Entry 3VAL (X-ray diffraction, 2.50 A resolution); this record covers chains A and P of the 8 polymer chains in the assembly.

# Chain A
Molecule: Splicing factor U2AF 65 kDa subunit
From: Homo sapiens
Notes: fragment: RNA Binding Domains 1 and 2
Reference sequence: P26368 (U2AF2_HUMAN); residue numbers follow UniProt; this construct covers 148-237, 258-336
Sequence (174 residues; numbered 143 to 336; 20 numbers in that range are skipped by the numbering (no residue carries them; nothing is unmodelled there); the number before each row is that of its first residue):
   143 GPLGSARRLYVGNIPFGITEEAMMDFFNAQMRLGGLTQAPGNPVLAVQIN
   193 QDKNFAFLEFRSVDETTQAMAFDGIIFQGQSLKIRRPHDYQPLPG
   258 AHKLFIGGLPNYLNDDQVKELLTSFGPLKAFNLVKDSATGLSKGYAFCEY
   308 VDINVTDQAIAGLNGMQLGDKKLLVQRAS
Construct notes: expression tag (143-147)
Swiss-Prot annotation at these positions:
  - modified residue: Lys276 (5-hydroxylysine), Ser294 (Phosphoserine)
Small-molecule neighbours: 1,4-diethylene dioxide (DIO): Pro144, Leu145, Gly146, Ala148, Tyr232, Gln233, Pro234, Leu235
From the paper describing this entry:
  - specificity-determining residues: Asp293, Lys328, Lys329 (proposed by the authors, not directly observed)
  - mutagenesis - D293N/K329Q/L331K/Q333E: unchanged binding to 5'-4rU
  - mutagenesis - D293N/K329Q/L331K/Q333E: increased binding to 3'-4rU
  - mutagenesis - K260A/N289A (36-fold), F304A (73-fold): decreased binding to poly-rU RNA (citing earlier work)

# Chain P
Molecule: 7-nt DNA strand
Sequence (7 nucleotides; each row starts with the number of its first residue):
     1 CUUUUUU
Disordered / not traced: 1
Modified positions: BRU (5-bromo-2'-deoxyuridine-5'-monophosphate) at position 5

# How chain A and chain P interact
Pairs across the interface - 22 pairs, chain A then chain P:
  Ser147(A) - DU7(P)  base contact
  Arg150(A) - DU6(P)  hydrogen bond to the base
  Arg150(A) - DU7(P)  hydrogen bond to the base
  Tyr152(A) - DU4(P)  hydrogen bond to the phosphate
  Tyr152(A) - BRU_5(P)  stacking on the base
  Gly154(A) - DU4(P)  phosphate contact
  Gln190(A) - DU7(P)  hydrogen bond to the sugar
  Lys195(A) - DU4(P)  hydrogen bond to the base
  Lys195(A) - BRU_5(P)  salt bridge to the phosphate
  Asn196(A) - DU4(P)  base contact
  Phe197(A) - BRU_5(P)  sugar contact
  Phe197(A) - DU6(P)  sugar contact
  Phe199(A) - BRU_5(P)  base contact
  Phe199(A) - DU6(P)  base contact
  Lys225(A) - DU4(P)  salt bridge to the phosphate
  Arg227(A) - BRU_5(P)  base contact
  Arg228(A) - BRU_5(P)  hydrogen bond to the base
  Pro229(A) - BRU_5(P)  base contact
  Pro229(A) - DU6(P)  base contact
  His230(A) - BRU_5(P)  stacking on the base
  His230(A) - DU6(P)  hydrogen bond to the base
  Asp231(A) - DU6(P)  hydrogen bond to the base
Also at the interface, not in a pair above, chain A (19 interface residues in all): Asn155, Phe158, Asp194, Glu201

# In short
19 residues of chain A and 4 residues of chain P are in contact; the contacts include 8 hydrogen bonds, 2 salt
bridges and 2 aromatic stacking contacts. Polar pairs include Arg150(A)-DU6(P), Arg150(A)-DU7(P) and
Lys195(A)-DU4(P). The paper reports that K260A/N289A and F304A of chain A reduce binding to poly-rU RNA;
specificity determinants Asp293(A), Lys328(A) and Lys329(A).
Here chain A is Splicing factor U2AF 65 kDa subunit (Homo sapiens) and chain P is a 7-nt DNA strand. Entry
3VAL (Structure of U2AF65 variant with BrU5C1 DNA) was determined by X-ray diffraction, deposited together
with 3VAF, 3VAG, 3VAH, 3VAI, 3VAJ, 3VAK and 3VAM.
